PDB entry 6PX6 | X-ray diffraction, 3.00 A resolution | chains A and B of the 5 polymer chains in the assembly

Chain A:
Molecule: HLA class II histocompatibility antigen DQ alpha chain
Organism: Homo sapiens
UniProtKB: Q08AS3 (Q08AS3_HUMAN); the construct lacks a stretch of the UniProt sequence and is renumbered around it, so the offset changes along the chain: -24 to 9 = UniProt 1-34; 10-51 = UniProt 36-77; 53-229 = UniProt 78-254
Amino-acid sequence (254 residues; numbered -24 to 229 plus 1 insertion-coded residue; 1 number in that range is skipped by the numbering (no residue carries it; nothing is unmodelled there); the number before each row is that of its first residue; numbers below 1 keep their minus sign (Met-24 is residue -24)):
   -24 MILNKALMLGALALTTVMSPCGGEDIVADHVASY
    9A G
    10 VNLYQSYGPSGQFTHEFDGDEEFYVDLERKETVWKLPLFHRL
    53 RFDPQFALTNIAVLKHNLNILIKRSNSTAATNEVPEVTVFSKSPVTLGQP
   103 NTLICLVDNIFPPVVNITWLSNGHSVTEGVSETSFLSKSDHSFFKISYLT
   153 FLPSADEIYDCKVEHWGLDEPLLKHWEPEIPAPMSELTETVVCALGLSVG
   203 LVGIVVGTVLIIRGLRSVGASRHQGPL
Unresolved in the structure: -24 to 1, 181-229
Disulfides: Cys107-Cys163
From the paper describing this entry:
  - binding site for DQ2.2-glut-L1: Tyr9, His24
  - specificity-determining residues: Phe22

Chain B:
Molecule: HLA class II histocompatibility antigen DQ beta chain
Organism: Homo sapiens
UniProtKB: A0A0U5IHY9 (A0A0U5IHY9_HUMAN); residues -31 to 229 here correspond to UniProt positions 1-261 (UniProt number = residue number + 32)
Amino-acid sequence (261 residues; each row starts with the number of its first residue; numbers below 1 keep their minus sign (Met-31 is residue -31)):
   -31 MSWKKALRIPGGLRAATVTLMLSMLSTPVAEGRDSPEDFVYQFKGMCYFT
    19 NGTERVRLVSRSIYNREEIVRFDSDVGEFRAVTLLGLPAAEYWNSQKDIL
    69 ERKRAAVDRVCRHNYQLELRTTLQRRVEPTVTISPSRTEALNHHNLLVCS
   119 VTDFYPAQIKVRWFRNGQEETAGVVSTPLIRNGDWTFQILVMLEMTPQRG
   169 DVYTCHVEHPSLQSPITVEWRAQSESAQSKMLSGIGGFVLGLIFLGLGLI
   219 IHHRSQKGLLH
Unresolved in the structure: -31 to 2, 105-113, 190-229
Disulfides: Cys15-Cys79, Cys117-Cys173
From the paper describing this entry:
  - binding site for DQ2.2-glut-L1: Tyr9, Ser30, Arg70, Lys71
  - conformationally variable residues (side-chain flip): Arg70

Chain A / chain B interface:
Contacting residue pairs (114; chain A residue first):
  Val2(A) - Thr18(B)
  Ala3(A) - Phe17(B)
  Ala3(A) - Thr18(B)
  Asp4(A) - Phe17(B)  hydrogen bond (backbone-backbone)
  Asp4(A) - Thr18(B)
  Asp4(A) - Asn19(B)  hydrogen bond (side chain-backbone)
  His5(A) - Tyr16(B)
  His5(A) - Phe17(B)  hydrogen bond (backbone-backbone)
  His5(A) - Leu91(B)
  Val6(A) - Met14(B)  hydrophobic
  Val6(A) - Cys15(B)
  Val6(A) - Tyr16(B)  hydrophobic
  Ala7(A) - Met14(B)
  Ala7(A) - Cys15(B)  hydrogen bond (backbone-backbone)
  Ser8(A) - Gly13(B)
  Ser8(A) - Met14(B)
  Tyr9(A) - Gly13(B)  hydrogen bond (backbone-backbone)
  Tyr9(A) - Cys15(B)  hydrophobic
  Tyr9(A) - Phe17(B)  hydrophobic
  Tyr9(A) - Val78(B)  hydrophobic
  Tyr9(A) - Asn82(B)
  Tyr9(A) - Glu86(B)  hydrogen bond
  Gly9A(A) - Phe11(B)
  Gly9A(A) - Lys12(B)
  Gly9A(A) - Gly13(B)  hydrogen bond (backbone-backbone)
  Val10(A) - Phe11(B)
  Asn11(A) - Gln10(B)
  Asn11(A) - Phe11(B)  hydrogen bond (backbone-backbone)
  Leu12(A) - Tyr9(B)
  Leu12(A) - Gln10(B)
  Tyr13(A) - Val8(B)
  Tyr13(A) - Tyr9(B)  hydrogen bond (backbone-backbone)
  Gln14(A) - Asp6(B)
  Gln14(A) - Phe7(B)
  Ser15(A) - Asp6(B)
  Ser15(A) - Phe7(B)  hydrogen bond (backbone-backbone)
  Tyr16(A) - Asp6(B)  hydrogen bond (backbone-side chain)
  Phe26(A) - Glu86(B)
  Phe26(A) - Thr90(B)
  Phe26(A) - Leu91(B)  hydrophobic
  Phe26(A) - Trp153(B)
  Asp27(A) - Arg149(B)  hydrogen bond (backbone-side chain)
  Gly28(A) - Arg149(B)  hydrogen bond (backbone-side chain)
  Asp29(A) - Tyr123(B)
  Asp29(A) - Arg149(B)  salt bridge
  Asp29(A) - Gly151(B)
  Asp29(A) - Trp153(B)
  Glu30(A) - Trp153(B)  hydrogen bond (backbone-side chain)
  Glu31(A) - Glu86(B)
  Glu31(A) - Trp153(B)
  Lys44(A) - Trp153(B)
  Leu45(A) - Thr90(B)
  Leu45(A) - Trp153(B)  hydrophobic
  Pro46(A) - Arg93(B)
  Pro46(A) - Trp153(B)
  Leu47(A) - Thr89(B)
  Leu51(A) - Leu85(B)  hydrophobic
  Leu66(A) - Tyr9(B)  hydrophobic
  Asn69(A) - Tyr9(B)
  Leu70(A) - Phe7(B)
  Leu70(A) - Val8(B)
  Leu70(A) - Tyr9(B)  hydrophobic
  Leu70(A) - Tyr32(B)  hydrophobic
  Leu73(A) - Tyr9(B)  hydrophobic
  Leu73(A) - Tyr32(B)  hydrophobic
  Leu73(A) - Ile37(B)  hydrophobic
  Ile74(A) - Phe7(B)  hydrophobic
  Ile74(A) - Tyr32(B)
  Arg76(A) - Pro56(B)
  Ser77(A) - Tyr32(B)  hydrogen bond
  Ser79(A) - Phe7(B)
  Thr80(A) - Phe7(B)
  Thr80(A) - Tyr32(B)  hydrogen bond (backbone-side chain)
  Thr80(A) - Asn33(B)  hydrogen bond (backbone-side chain)
  Ala81(A) - Asp6(B)
  Ala81(A) - Phe7(B)  hydrophobic
  Ala81(A) - Asn33(B)
  Ala82(A) - Asp6(B)  hydrogen bond (backbone-backbone)
  Ala82(A) - Asn33(B)
  Asn84(A) - Ser3(B)
  Glu85(A) - Arg34(B)  salt bridge
  Phe92(A) - Ile148(B)  hydrophobic
  Phe92(A) - Asn150(B)
  Phe92(A) - Gln156(B)
  Ser93(A) - Gln156(B)  hydrogen bond (backbone-side chain)
  Lys94(A) - Thr120(B)
  Lys94(A) - Asp121(B)  salt bridge
  Lys94(A) - Asp152(B)  salt bridge
  Lys94(A) - Thr154(B)  hydrogen bond
  Lys94(A) - Gln156(B)  hydrogen bond (backbone-side chain)
  Ser95(A) - Asp121(B)  hydrogen bond
  Pro96(A) - Ser118(B)
  Pro96(A) - Thr120(B)
  Ile106(A) - Asn150(B)
  Phe113(A) - Val8(B)  hydrophobic
  Phe113(A) - Gln10(B)
  Phe113(A) - Asn33(B)
  Phe113(A) - Arg34(B)
  Pro114(A) - Asp6(B)
  Lys140(A) - Lys12(B)  hydrogen bond (backbone-side chain)
  Asp142(A) - Arg34(B)  salt bridge
  His143(A) - Gln10(B)  hydrogen bond (backbone-side chain)
  His143(A) - Lys12(B)  hydrogen bond
  His143(A) - Ile31(B)
  His143(A) - Arg34(B)
  His143(A) - Glu36(B)  salt bridge
  Phe145(A) - Gln10(B)
  Ile148(A) - Arg149(B)
  Ile148(A) - Asn150(B)
  Ile148(A) - Gly151(B)
  Tyr150(A) - Asn150(B)  hydrogen bond (side chain-backbone)
  Tyr150(A) - Gly151(B)
  Tyr150(A) - Asp152(B)  hydrogen bond (side chain-backbone)
  Trp168(A) - Pro4(B)  hydrophobic
Interface residues without a listed pair, chain A (60 interface residues in all): His24, Pro115, Ser139, Ser144, Phe146
Interface residues without a listed pair, chain B (51 interface residues in all): Glu5, Arg29, Leu53, Trp61, Cys79, Tyr83, Thr100, Phe155

Overview:
60 residues of chain A and 51 residues of chain B are in contact, with 27 hydrogen bonds and 6 salt bridges.
Polar pairs include Asp29(A)-Arg149(B), Glu85(A)-Arg34(B) and Lys94(A)-Asp121(B). The paper reports a binding
site for DQ2.2-glut-L1 at Tyr9(A), His24(A) and Tyr9(B) among others; the specificity determinant Phe22(A).
Here chain A is HLA class II histocompatibility antigen DQ alpha chain and chain B is HLA class II
histocompatibility antigen DQ beta chain, both from Homo sapiens. Entry 6PX6 (HLA-TCR complex) was determined
by X-ray diffraction, deposited together with 6PY2.
